Entry 9C1M (electron microscopy, 2.76 A resolution); this record covers chains G and L of the 18 polymer chains in the assembly.

== Chain G (and L) ==
Protein: DUF4297 domain-containing protein
Source organism: Bacillus sp. HMF5848
Notes: chain L of this document is another copy of the same molecule, construct and numbering; everything in this record applies to it too
Reference sequence: A0A428J1H2 (A0A428J1H2_9BACI); residue numbers follow UniProt; this construct covers 1-436
Amino-acid sequence (436 residues; each row starts with the number of its first residue):
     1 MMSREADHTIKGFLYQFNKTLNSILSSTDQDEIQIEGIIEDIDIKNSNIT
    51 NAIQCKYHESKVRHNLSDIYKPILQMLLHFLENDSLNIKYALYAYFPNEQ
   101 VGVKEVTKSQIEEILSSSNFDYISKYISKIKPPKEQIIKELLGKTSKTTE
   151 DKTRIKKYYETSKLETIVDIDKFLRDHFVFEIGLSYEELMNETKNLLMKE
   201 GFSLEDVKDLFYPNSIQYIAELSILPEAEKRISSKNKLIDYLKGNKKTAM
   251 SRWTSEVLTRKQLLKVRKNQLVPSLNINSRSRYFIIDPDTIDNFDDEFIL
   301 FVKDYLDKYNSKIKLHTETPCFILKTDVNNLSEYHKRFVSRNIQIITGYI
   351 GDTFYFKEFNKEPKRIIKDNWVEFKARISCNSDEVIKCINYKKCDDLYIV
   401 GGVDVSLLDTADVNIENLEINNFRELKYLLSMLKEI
Disordered / not traced: 1-6
What the authors report for this chain:
  - catalytic residues: Asp41, Glu59, Lys61 (proposed by the authors, not directly observed)
  - mutagenesis - D41A, E59A, K61A: abolished catalytic activity

== Chain G / chain L interface ==
Pairs across the interface - 11 pairs, chain G then chain L:
  Val272(G) - Lys434(L)
  Pro273(G) - Lys434(L)
  Arg280(G) - Asp307(L)  salt bridge
  Lys393(G) - Arg341(L)
  Cys394(G) - Arg341(L)  hydrogen bond (backbone-side chain)
  Asp395(G) - Lys303(L)  salt bridge
  Asp395(G) - Arg341(L)  salt bridge
  Asp412(G) - Ile299(L)
  Asp412(G) - Leu300(L)
  Asp412(G) - Arg337(L)  salt bridge
  Asp412(G) - Arg341(L)  hydrogen bond (backbone-side chain)
Interface residues without a listed pair, chain G (10 interface residues in all): Gln270, Val413, Asn414
Interface residues without a listed pair, chain L (11 interface residues in all): Asp296, Asp304, Arg424, Ile436

== In short ==
The interface between chain G and chain L involves 10 residues on one side and 11 on the other, with 2
hydrogen bonds and 4 salt bridges. Among the polar pairs are Arg280(G)-Asp307(L), Asp395(G)-Lys303(L) and
Asp395(G)-Arg341(L). From the paper: catalytic residues Asp41(G), Glu59(G) and Lys61(G); D41A, E59A and K61A
of chain G abolish catalytic activity.
Both chains are DUF4297 domain-containing protein (Bacillus sp. HMF5848). Entry 9C1M (HerA-DUF assembly 1) was
determined by electron microscopy (same publication as 9C1N, 9C1O, 9C1X and 9C5X).
